9CMC - chains A and E of the 5 polymer chains in the assembly; structure by X-ray diffraction, 2.95 A resolution.

== Chain A ==
Name: Fab 23P34 heavy chain
Organism: Homo sapiens
Notes: antibody fragment or engineered binder
Sequence (225 residues; row label = number of the first residue in the row; note: 10 numbers in that range are skipped by the numbering (no residue carries them; nothing is unmodelled there)):
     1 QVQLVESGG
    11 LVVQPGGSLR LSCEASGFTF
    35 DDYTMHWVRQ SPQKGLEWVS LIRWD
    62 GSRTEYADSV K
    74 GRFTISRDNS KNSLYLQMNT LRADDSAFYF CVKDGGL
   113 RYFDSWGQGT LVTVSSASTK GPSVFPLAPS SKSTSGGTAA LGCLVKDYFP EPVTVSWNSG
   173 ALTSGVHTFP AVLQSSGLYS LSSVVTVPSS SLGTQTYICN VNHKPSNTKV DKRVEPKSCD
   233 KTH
Disordered / not traced: 1-2, 129-235
Disulfide bonds: Cys-23/Cys-104

== Chain E ==
Name: Ara h 2 allergen
Organism: Arachis hypogaea
UniProt: A0A445BYI5 (A0A445BYI5_ARAHY); residues 26-160 here = UniProt positions 26-160
Sequence (140 residues; row label = number of the first residue in the row):
    21 GSAAAELQGD RRCQSQLERA NLRPCEQHLM QKIQRDEDSY ERDPYSPSQD PYSPSPYDRR
    81 GAGSSQHQER CCNELNEFEN NQRCMCEALQ QIMENQSDRL QGRQQEQQFK RELRNLPQQC
   141 GLRAPQRCDL DVESGGRDRY
Disordered / not traced: 21-35, 56-84, 152-160
Disulfide bonds: Cys-45/Cys-91, Cys-92/Cys-140, Cys-106/Cys-148
Sequence notes: expression tag (21-25)

== Chain A / chain E interface ==
Residue-residue contacts (19; chain A residue first):
  Asp-36(A) with Gly-122(E); Arg-123(E), hydrogen bond (backbone-backbone); Gln-124(E)
  Thr-38(A) with Gln-121(E), hydrogen bond; Gly-122(E)
  Leu-55(A) with Gln-121(E)
  Trp-58(A) with Arg-123(E); Glu-126(E)
  Asp-107(A) with Gln-121(E)
  Gly-108(A) with Gln-125(E)
  Gly-109(A) with Arg-119(E); Leu-120(E); Gln-121(E), hydrogen bond (backbone-backbone); Gly-122(E); Gln-125(E)
  Leu-110(A) with Arg-119(E)
  Arg-113(A) with Asp-118(E), hydrogen bond (side chain-backbone); Arg-119(E); Gln-121(E)
Other interface residues (no listed pair), chain A (11 interface residues in all): Asp-35, Tyr-37
Other interface residues (no listed pair), chain E (10 interface residues in all): Met-50

== Summary ==
The interface between chain A and chain E involves 11 residues on one side and 10 on the other; the contacts
include 4 hydrogen bonds. Polar pairs include Thr-38(A)/Gln-121(E), Arg-113(A)/Asp-118(E) and
Asp-36(A)/Arg-123(E).
Here chain A is Fab 23P34 heavy chain (Homo sapiens) and chain E is Ara h 2 allergen (Arachis hypogaea). Entry
9CMC (Crystal structure of the peanut allergen Ara h 2 with two human derived Fab antibodies 22S1 ...) was
determined by X-ray diffraction.
